PDB entry 6X96 | electron microscopy, 3.40 A resolution | chains B and D of the 12 polymer chains in the assembly

[Chain B (and D)]
Name: BG505 HIV-1 Env gp41
From: Human immunodeficiency virus 1
Notes: chain D of this document is another copy of the same molecule, construct and numbering; everything in this record applies to it too
UniProtKB: Q2N0S6 (Q2N0S6_9HIV1); residues 512-664 here correspond to UniProt positions 509-661 (UniProt number = residue number - 3)
Amino-acid sequence (153 residues; each row starts with the number of its first residue):
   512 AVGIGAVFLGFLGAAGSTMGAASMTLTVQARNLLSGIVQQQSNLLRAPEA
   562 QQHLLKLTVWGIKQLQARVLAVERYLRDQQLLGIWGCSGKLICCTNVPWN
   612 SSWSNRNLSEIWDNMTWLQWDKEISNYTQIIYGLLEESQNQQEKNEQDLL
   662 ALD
Disordered / not traced: 512-519, 547-567, 661-664
Sequence notes: engineered mutation Pro559 (Ile556 in Q2N0S6), Cys605 (Thr602 in Q2N0S6)
Cystine bridges: Cys598-Cys604

[How chain B and chain D interact]
Contacting residue pairs - 27 pairs, chain B then chain D:
  Met535(B) with Asn651(D); Gln652(D); Lys655(D)
  Thr538(B) with Glu647(D); Asn651(D)
  Ala541(B) with Gln591(D), hydrogen bond (backbone-side chain)
  Arg542(B) with Arg588(D), hydrogen bond (backbone-side chain); Glu647(D), salt bridge
  Leu545(B) with Leu587(D); Arg588(D); Gln591(D)
  Ser546(B) with Glu584(D), hydrogen bond
  Leu568(B) with Leu568(D), hydrophobic; Ile573(D), hydrophobic
  Leu576(B) with Leu576(D), hydrophobic; Gln577(D)
  Arg579(B) with Gln577(D), hydrogen bond; Val580(D); Glu584(D)
  Val583(B) with Leu587(D), hydrophobic
  Tyr586(B) with Gln591(D)
  Leu587(B) with Leu587(D), hydrophobic
  Ser599(B) with Ser599(D)
  Gly600(B) with Gly594(D)
  Lys601(B) with Glu654(D)
  Leu602(B) with Glu654(D), hydrogen bond (backbone-side chain)
  Ile603(B) with Glu654(D)
Also at the interface, not in a pair above, chain B (19 interface residues in all): Ser534, Val580
Also at the interface, not in a pair above, chain D (18 interface residues in all): Val583, Ile595

[In short]
19 residues of chain B and 18 residues of chain D are in contact, with 5 hydrogen bonds and 1 salt bridge.
Polar pairs include Arg542(B)-Glu647(D), Ala541(B)-Gln591(D) and Arg542(B)-Arg588(D).
Both chains are BG505 HIV-1 Env gp41 (Human immunodeficiency virus 1). Entry 6X96 (Cryo-EM model of HIV-1 Env
BG505 SOSIP.664 in complex with rabbit monoclonal antibody 10A fragment antigen ...) was determined by
electron microscopy.
